Entry 1X84 (X-ray diffraction, 1.78 A resolution); this record covers chains A and B.

# Chain A (and B)
Protein: Isopentenyl-diphosphate delta-isomerase
Organism: Escherichia coli
Notes: EC 5.3.3.2; chain B of this document is another copy of the same molecule, construct and numbering; everything in this record applies to it too
Reference sequence: Q46822 (IDI_ECOLI); residue numbers follow UniProt; this construct covers 1-182
Amino-acid sequence (189 residues; each row starts with the number of its first residue):
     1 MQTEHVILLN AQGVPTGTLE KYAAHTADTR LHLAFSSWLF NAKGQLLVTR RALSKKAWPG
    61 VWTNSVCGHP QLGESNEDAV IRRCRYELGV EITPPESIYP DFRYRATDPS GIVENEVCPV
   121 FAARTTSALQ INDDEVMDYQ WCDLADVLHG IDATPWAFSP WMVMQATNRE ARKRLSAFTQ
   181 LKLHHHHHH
Not modelled in the structure: 1-3, 180-189 (chain B: 1-3, 184-189)
Construct notes: expression tag (183-189)
UniProt features mapped onto this chain:
  - active site: C67, E116
  - binding site (substrate): K21, R51, K55, H69, R83, E87
  - binding site (Mn(2+)): H25, H32, H69, E114, E116
  - binding site (Mg(2+)): C67, E87
  - site: Y104 (Essential for catalytic activity)
  - mutagenesis: Y104 (Y104A: Reduces activity by 99%; Y104F: Reduces activity by 97%)
Bound ions: Mn2+: H25, H32, H69, E114, E116; Mg2+: C67, E87 (together with SBH)
Small-molecule neighbours: SBH ((S)-4-bromo-3-hydroxy-3-methylbutyl diphosphate): E4, K21, A34, F35, R51, K55, A57, W58, C67, G68, H69, R83, E87, E114, E116, C118, E135, W161

# Interface between chain A and chain B
Pairs across the interface - 38 pairs, chain A then chain B:
  V48(A) - W156(B)  hydrophobic
  R50(A) - P59(B)  hydrogen bond (side chain-backbone)
  R50(A) - G60(B)  hydrogen bond (side chain-backbone)
  R50(A) - V61(B)
  R50(A) - P109(B)
  L53(A) - L53(B)  hydrophobic
  L53(A) - P59(B)  hydrophobic
  P59(A) - R50(B)  hydrogen bond (backbone-side chain)
  P59(A) - L53(B)  hydrophobic
  G60(A) - R50(B)  hydrogen bond (backbone-side chain)
  G60(A) - G60(B)
  V61(A) - R50(B)
  W62(A) - W156(B)
  W62(A) - A157(B)
  P109(A) - R50(B)
  P109(A) - M137(B)
  P109(A) - D138(B)
  Q140(A) - W156(B)
  C142(A) - W156(B)
  D146(A) - A153(B)
  D146(A) - T154(B)
  H149(A) - A153(B)
  G150(A) - A153(B)
  A153(A) - D146(B)
  A153(A) - H149(B)
  A153(A) - G150(B)
  T154(A) - D146(B)
  T154(A) - V147(B)
  T154(A) - G150(B)
  T154(A) - F158(B)
  W156(A) - V48(B)  hydrophobic
  W156(A) - W62(B)  hydrogen bond (backbone-side chain)
  W156(A) - Q140(B)
  W156(A) - C142(B)  hydrogen bond
  W156(A) - F158(B)  hydrophobic
  A157(A) - W62(B)
  F158(A) - T154(B)
  F158(A) - W156(B)  hydrophobic
Also at the interface, not in a pair above, chain A (20 interface residues in all): M137, V147

# Overview
20 residues of chain A face 21 of chain B across their interface; the contacts include 6 hydrogen bonds. Among
the polar pairs are R50(A)-P59(B), R50(A)-G60(B) and W156(A)-W62(B). Chain A binds compound SBH.
Both chains are Isopentenyl-diphosphate delta-isomerase (Escherichia coli). Entry 1X84 (IPP isomerase (wt)
reacted with (S)-bromohydrine of IPP) was determined by X-ray diffraction together with 1X83, 1PPV and 1PPW
from the same study.
